4RHU - chains A and B of the 4 polymer chains in the assembly; structure by X-ray diffraction, 2.57 A resolution.

# Chain A (and B)
Molecule: Hypoxanthine-guanine phosphoribosyltransferase Hpt
Organism: Mycobacterium tuberculosis
Notes: chain B of this document is another copy of the same molecule, construct and numbering; everything in this record applies to it too
UniProt: I6YCM5 (I6YCM5_MYCTU); residues 2-202 here correspond to UniProt positions 16-216 (UniProt number = residue number + 14)
Chain sequence (201 residues; numbered 2 to 202; the number before each row is that of its first residue):
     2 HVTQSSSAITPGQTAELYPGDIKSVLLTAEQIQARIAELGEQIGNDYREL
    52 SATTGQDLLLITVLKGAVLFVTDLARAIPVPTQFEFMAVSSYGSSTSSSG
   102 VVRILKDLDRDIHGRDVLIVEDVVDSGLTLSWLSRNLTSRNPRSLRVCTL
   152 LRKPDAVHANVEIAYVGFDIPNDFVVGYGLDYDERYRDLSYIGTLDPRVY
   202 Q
Not modelled in the structure: 2-13, 51-53, 94-99 (chain B: 2-15, 94-100, 159-160)
Metal / ion sites: Mg2+: Glu122, Asp123
Residues lining bound ligands: 3QE ({[(2R)-3-(2-amino-6-oxo-1,6-dihydro-9H-purin-9-yl)propane-1,2-diyl]bis(oxyethane-2,1-diyl)}bis(phosphonic acid)): Leu65, Lys66, Gly67, Asp123, Val124, Val125, Asp126, Ser127, Gly128, Leu129, Thr130, Leu131, Lys154, Asp174, Phe175, Val176, Val177, Leu181, Asp182, Arg188

# Interface between chain A and chain B
Contacting residue pairs (59):
  Leu18(A) - Pro80(B)
  Leu18(A) - Val81(B)
  Leu18(A) - Pro82(B)
  Tyr19(A) - Pro82(B)
  Asp58(A) - Arg186(B)  salt bridge
  Leu65(A) - Phe87(B)  hydrophobic
  Leu65(A) - Lys107(B)
  Lys66(A) - Phe85(B)  hydrogen bond (side chain-backbone)
  Lys66(A) - Glu86(B)
  Lys66(A) - Phe87(B)
  Lys66(A) - Asp110(B)  salt bridge
  Val69(A) - Val69(B)  hydrophobic
  Val69(A) - Phe87(B)  hydrophobic
  Leu70(A) - Thr73(B)
  Leu70(A) - Arg77(B)
  Leu70(A) - Phe85(B)  hydrophobic
  Thr73(A) - Val69(B)
  Thr73(A) - Leu70(B)
  Thr73(A) - Thr73(B)
  Asp74(A) - Arg77(B)  salt bridge
  Ala76(A) - Asp189(B)
  Arg77(A) - Leu70(B)
  Arg77(A) - Asp74(B)  salt bridge
  Arg77(A) - Tyr179(B)
  Arg77(A) - Asp189(B)
  Arg77(A) - Ser191(B)
  Pro80(A) - Leu18(B)
  Val81(A) - Leu18(B)
  Val81(A) - Asp189(B)
  Pro82(A) - Leu18(B)
  Pro82(A) - Tyr19(B)  hydrophobic
  Pro82(A) - Asp189(B)
  Thr83(A) - Asp189(B)  hydrogen bond (backbone-side chain)
  Gln84(A) - Glu185(B)
  Gln84(A) - Arg186(B)
  Phe85(A) - Lys66(B)
  Phe85(A) - Leu70(B)  hydrophobic
  Phe85(A) - Arg188(B)
  Phe87(A) - Leu65(B)  hydrophobic
  Phe87(A) - Lys66(B)
  Ala89(A) - Lys107(B)
  Leu106(A) - Leu106(B)
  Lys107(A) - Ala89(B)
  Asp110(A) - Lys66(B)  salt bridge
  Arg111(A) - Lys66(B)
  Arg111(A) - Glu185(B)  salt bridge
  Tyr179(A) - Arg77(B)
  Asp184(A) - Arg111(B)  salt bridge
  Glu185(A) - Gln84(B)  hydrogen bond (backbone-side chain)
  Glu185(A) - Arg111(B)
  Arg186(A) - Asp58(B)  salt bridge
  Arg186(A) - Gln84(B)
  Arg188(A) - Phe85(B)
  Asp189(A) - Arg77(B)
  Asp189(A) - Val81(B)
  Asp189(A) - Pro82(B)
  Asp189(A) - Thr83(B)  hydrogen bond (side chain-backbone)
  Asp189(A) - Phe85(B)
  Ser191(A) - Arg77(B)
Also at the interface, not in a pair above, chain A (32 interface residues in all): Gln34, Ile79
Also at the interface, not in a pair above, chain B (31 interface residues in all): Gln34, Ala76

# Overview
The interface between chain A and chain B involves 32 residues on one side and 31 on the other, with 4
hydrogen bonds and 8 salt bridges. Polar pairs include Asp58(A)-Arg186(B), Lys66(A)-Asp110(B) and
Asp74(A)-Arg77(B). Chain A binds compound 3QE. Glu122(A) and Asp123(A) coordinate Mg2+.
Both chains are Hypoxanthine-guanine phosphoribosyltransferase Hpt (Mycobacterium tuberculosis). Entry 4RHU
(Crystal structures of Mycobacterium tuberculosis 6-oxopurine phosphoribosyltransferase which is a potential
target for drug development against ...) was determined by X-ray diffraction (same publication as 4RHT, 4RHX
and 4RHY).
